Entry 4TXP (X-ray diffraction, 3.01 A resolution); this record covers chain A.

== Chain A ==
Protein: Vacuolar protein sorting-associated protein VTA1 homolog
Source organism: Homo sapiens
UniProt: Q9NP79 (VTA1_HUMAN); numbering as in UniProt (aligned over 1-162)
Sequence (163 residues; each row starts with the number of its first residue; numbering starts at 0):
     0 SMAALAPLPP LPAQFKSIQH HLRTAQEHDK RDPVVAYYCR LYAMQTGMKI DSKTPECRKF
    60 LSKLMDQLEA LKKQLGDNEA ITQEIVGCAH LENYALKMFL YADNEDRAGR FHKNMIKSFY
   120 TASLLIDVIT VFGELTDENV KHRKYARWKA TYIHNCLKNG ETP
Disordered / not traced: 0-2, 159-162
Sequence notes: expression tag (0)
UniProt features mapped onto this chain:
  - modified residue: A2 (N-acetylalanine)
Reported in the primary citation:
  - contacts within the chain: E26-K116 (salt bridge)

== Summary ==
The paper reports contacts within the chain involving E26 and K116.
Chain A is Vacuolar protein sorting-associated protein VTA1 homolog (Homo sapiens); the structure, Crystal
structure of LIP5 N-terminal domain, was determined by X-ray diffraction together with 4TXQ and 4TXR from the
same study.
